PDB entry 8Q5D | X-ray diffraction, 3.20 A resolution | chains B and C of the 3 polymer chains in the assembly

# Chain B
Protein: Monoclonal antibody MAD10-466 heavy chain
Organism: Homo sapiens
Notes: antibody fragment or engineered binder
Chain sequence (221 residues; each row starts with the number of its first residue):
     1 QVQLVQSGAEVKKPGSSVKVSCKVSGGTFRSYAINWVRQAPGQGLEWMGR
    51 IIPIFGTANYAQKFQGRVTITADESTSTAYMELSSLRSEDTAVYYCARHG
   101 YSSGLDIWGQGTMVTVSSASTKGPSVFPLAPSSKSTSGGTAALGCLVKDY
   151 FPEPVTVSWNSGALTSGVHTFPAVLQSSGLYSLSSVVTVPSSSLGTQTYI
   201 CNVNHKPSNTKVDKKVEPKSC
Not modelled in the structure: 1, 133-138, 219-221
Cystine bridges: Cys22-Cys96, Cys145-Cys201

# Chain C
Protein: Monoclonal antibody MAD10-466 light chain
Organism: Homo sapiens
Notes: antibody fragment or engineered binder
Chain sequence (215 residues; row label = number of the first residue in the row):
     1 DIQMTQSPSSLSASVGDRVTITCQASQDIRDSLNWYQHKPGKAPNLLISD
    51 ASNLETGVPSRFSGSGSGTHFTFTISSLQPEDIATYYCQHYDNLPSYTFG
   101 QGTKLEIKRTVAAPSVFIFPPSDEQLKSGTASVVCLLNNFYPREAKVQWK
   151 VDNALQSGNSQESVTEQDSKDSTYSLSSTLTLSKADYEKHKVYACEVTHQ
   201 GLSSPVTKSFNRGEC
Not modelled in the structure: 211-215
Cystine bridges: Cys23-Cys88, Cys135-Cys195

# How chain B and chain C interact
Pairs across the interface - 70 pairs, chain B then chain C:
  Asn35(B) with Tyr97(C), hydrogen bond
  Gln39(B) with His38(C); Tyr87(C)
  Gly44(B) with Tyr87(C)
  Leu45(B) with Pro44(C), hydrophobic; Tyr87(C), hydrophobic; Phe99(C)
  Trp47(B) with Tyr97(C); Phe99(C)
  Arg50(B) with Tyr91(C), hydrogen bond; Pro95(C); Tyr97(C), hydrogen bond
  Asn59(B) with Pro95(C)
  Tyr95(B) with His38(C); Gly41(C); Lys42(C); Ala43(C), hydrophobic; Pro44(C)
  His99(B) with Tyr91(C); Tyr97(C)
  Ser102(B) with Leu46(C); Ser49(C); Asp50(C); Glu55(C)
  Ser103(B) with Asn34(C), hydrogen bond (backbone-side chain); Asp50(C)
  Gly104(B) with Asn34(C); Tyr36(C)
  Leu105(B) with Tyr36(C), hydrogen bond (backbone-side chain); Leu46(C)
  Asp106(B) with Leu46(C)
  Trp108(B) with Tyr36(C); Pro44(C)
  Gly109(B) with Ala43(C)
  Val126(B) with Glu124(C)
  Phe127(B) with Ser122(C); Gln125(C)
  Pro128(B) with Ser122(C); Glu124(C)
  Leu129(B) with Phe119(C), hydrophobic; Val134(C), hydrophobic
  Ala130(B) with Phe119(C)
  Pro131(B) with Phe119(C), hydrophobic
  Ser132(B) with Phe117(C); Ile118(C)
  Ala142(B) with Phe119(C)
  Leu146(B) with Gln125(C); Ser132(C)
  Lys148(B) with Thr181(C)
  Val168(B) with Gln167(C)
  His169(B) with Asn138(C), hydrogen bond; Asn139(C), hydrogen bond; Gln167(C); Ser175(C)
  Thr170(B) with Gln167(C), hydrogen bond (backbone-side chain)
  Phe171(B) with Leu136(C), hydrophobic; Val164(C), hydrophobic; Thr165(C); Ser175(C); Leu176(C); Ser177(C)
  Pro172(B) with Val164(C); Thr165(C)
  Val174(B) with Glu162(C); Val164(C), hydrophobic
  Leu175(B) with Glu162(C)
  Gln176(B) with Glu162(C)
  Ser184(B) with Ser177(C), hydrogen bond
  Val186(B) with Leu136(C), hydrophobic
  Lys214(B) with Glu124(C), salt bridge
Also at the interface, not in a pair above, chain B (41 interface residues in all): Val37, Thr140, Leu143, Thr188
Also at the interface, not in a pair above, chain C (39 interface residues in all): Gln89, Asn93, Thr130, Tyr174

# Overview
Chain B and chain C form an interface of 41 and 39 residues respectively; the contacts include 9 hydrogen
bonds and 1 salt bridge. Polar contacts include Lys214(B)-Glu124(C), Asn35(B)-Tyr97(C) and Arg50(B)-Tyr91(C).
Here chain B is Monoclonal antibody MAD10-466 heavy chain and chain C is Monoclonal antibody MAD10-466 light
chain, both from Homo sapiens. Entry 8Q5D (PfRH5 bound to monoclonal antibody MAD10-466) was determined by
X-ray diffraction (same publication as 8PWU, 8PWV, 8PWW and 8PWX).
